Entry 6TH3 (electron microscopy, 4.00 A resolution); this record covers chains A and B of the 3 polymer chains in the assembly.

Chain A (and B):
Molecule: Sequestosome-1
Source organism: Homo sapiens
Notes: chain B of this document is another copy of the same molecule, construct and numbering; everything in this record applies to it too
UniProtKB: Q13501 (SQSTM_HUMAN); residues 1-122 here = UniProt positions 1-122
Amino-acid sequence (122 residues; each row starts with the number of its first residue):
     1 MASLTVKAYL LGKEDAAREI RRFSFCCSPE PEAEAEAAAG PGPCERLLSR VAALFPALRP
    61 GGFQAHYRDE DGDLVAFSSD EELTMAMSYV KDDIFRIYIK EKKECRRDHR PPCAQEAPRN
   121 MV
Not modelled in the structure: 1, 106-122
Curated features (UniProtKB/Swiss-Prot):
  - region: Arg50 to Asp80 (Interaction with PAWR)
  - modified residue: Ala2 (N-acetylalanine), Ser24 (Phosphoserine)
  - cross-link: Lys91 (Glycyl lysine isopeptide (Lys-Gly) (interchain with G-Cter in ubiquitin))
  - natural variant: Ala16 (A16V: In FTDALS3), Ala33 (A33V: In FTDALS3), Asp80 (D80E: In FTDALS3), Val90 (V90M: In FTDALS3), Arg107 (R107Q; R107W: In FTDALS3)
  - mutagenesis: Lys7 (K7A: Loss of interactions with PRKCZ, PRCKI and NBR1. Loss of dimerization; when associated with A-69), Tyr9 (Y9F: No effect on interaction with LCK), Lys13 (K13A: No effect on interaction with PRKCI), Arg21 to Arg22 (Loss of interaction with PRKCI. Alters dimerization), Tyr67 (Y67A: No effect on interaction with PRKCZ), Asp69 (D69A: No effect on interactions with PRKCZ, PRKCI and NBR1. Loss of localization in cytoplasmic inclusion bodies. Loss of dimerization; when associated with A-7), Asp71 (D71A: No effect on interaction with PRKCI), Asp73 (D73A: No effect on interactions with PRKCZ and PRKCI), Asp80 (D80A: No effect on interaction with PRKCI), Glu82 (E82A: No effect on interaction with PRKCI)
Reported in the primary citation:
  - mutagenesis - R21A/R22A: abolished localization to KEAP1

Interface between chain A and chain B:
Chain A side of the interface, 1 residues: Lys102
Chain B side of the interface, 1 residues: Asp92

Summary:
Chain A and chain B each contribute 1 residues to their interface. From UniProt: 11 mutagenesis sites on chain
A. From the paper: R21A/R22A of chain A abolish localization to KEAP1.
Chain A and chain B are both Sequestosome-1 (Homo sapiens); the structure, Cryo-EM structure of p62-PB1
filament (S-type), was determined by electron microscopy together with 6TGP, 6TGN, 6TGS and 6TGY from the same
study.
